Entry 5MMM (electron microscopy, 3.40 A resolution); this record covers chains A and X of the 61 polymer chains in the assembly.

# Chain A
Molecule: 23S ribosomal RNA
From: Spinacia oleracea
Sequence (2810 nucleotides; numbered 1 to 2810; the number before each row is that of its first residue):
     1 UUCAAACGAG GAAAGGCUUA CGGUGGAUAC CUAGGCACCC AGAGACGAGG AAGGGCGUAU
    61 UAAUCGACGA AAUGCUUCGG GGAGUUGAAA AUAAGCAGAG AUCCGGAGAU UCCCGAAUAG
   121 GUCAACCUUU CGAACUUCUG CUGAAUCCAU GGGCAGGCAA GAGACAACCU GGCGAACUGA
   181 AACAUCUUAG UAGCCAGAGG AAAAGAAAGC AAAAGCGAUU CCCGUAGUAG CGGCGAGCGA
   241 AAUGGGAGCA GCCUAAACCG UGAAAACGGG GUUGUGGGAG AGCAAUACAA GCGUCGUGCU
   301 GCUAGGCGAA UCAGUGGAGU GCGGAACCCU AGAUGGUGAA AGUCCAGUAG CCGAAAGCAU
   361 CACUAGCUUA UGCUCUGACC CGAGUAGCAU GGGGCACGUG GAAUCCCGUG UGAAUCAGCA
   421 AGGACCACCU UGCAAGGCUA AAUACUCCUG GGUGACCGAU AGCGAAGUAG UACCGUGAGG
   481 GAAGGGUGAA AAGAACCCCC AUCGGGGAGU GAAAUAGAAC AUGAAACCGU AAGCUCUCAA
   541 GCAGUGGGAG GGGGACCAGA CCCUGACCGC GUGCCUGUUG AAGAAUGAGC CGGCGACUCA
   601 UAGGCAGUGG CUUGGUUAAG GGAACCCACC GGAGCCGUAG CGAAAGCGAG UCUUCAUAGG
   661 GCAAUUGUCA CUGCUUAUGG ACCCGAACCU GGGUGAUCUA UCCAUGACCA GGAUGAAGCU
   721 UGGGUGAAAC UAAGUGGAGG UCCGAACCGA CUGAUGUUGA AGAAUCAGCG GAUGAGUUGU
   781 GGUUAGGGGU GAAAUGCCAC UCGAACCCAG AGCUAGCUGG UUCUCCCCGA AAUGCGUUGA
   841 GGCGCAGCAG UUGACUGGAC AUCUAGGGGU AAAGCACUGU UUCGGUGCGG GCCGCGAGAG
   901 CGGUACCAAA UCGAGGCAAA CUCUGAAUAC UAGAUAUGAC CUCCAAAUAA CAGGGGUCAA
   961 GGUCGGCCAG UGAGACGAUG GGGGAUAAGC UUCAUCGUCG AGAGGGAAAC AGCCCGGAUC
  1021 ACCAGCUAAG GCCCCUAAAU GACCGCUCAG UGAUAAAGGA GGUAGGGGUG CAGAGACAGC
  1081 CAGGAGGUUU GCCUAGAAGC AGCCACCCUU GAAAGAGUGC GUAAUAGCUC ACUGAUCGAG
  1141 CGCUCUUGCG CCGAAGAUGA ACGGGGCUAA GCGGUCUGCC GAAGCUGUGG GAUGUAAAAA
  1201 AACAUCGGUA GGGGAGCGUU CCGUGUUAGG GAGAAACGCG UGCGUGAGCC GCGUUGGACG
  1261 AAGCGGAAGC GAGAAUGUCG GCUUGAGUAA CGCAAACAUU GGUGAGAAUC CAAUGCCCCG
  1321 AAAACCUAAG GGUUCCUCCG CAAGGUUCGU CCACGGAGGG UGAGUCAGGG CCUAAGAUCA
  1381 GGCCGAAAGG CGUAGUCGAU GGACAACAGG UGAAUAUUCC UGUACUACCC CUUGUUGGUC
  1441 CCGAGGGACG GAGGAGGCUA GGUUAGCCGA AAGAUGGUUA UCGGUUCAAG GACGCAAGGU
  1501 GACCCUGUUU UUCAGGGUAA GAAGGGGUAG AGAAAAUGCC UCGAGCCAAU GUUCGAGUAC
  1561 CAGGCGCUAC GGCGCUGAAG UAACCGAUGC CAUACUCCCA GGAAAAGCUC GAACGACCUU
  1621 CAACAAAAGG GUACCUGUAC CCGAAACCGA CACAGGUAGG UAGGUAGAGA AUACCUAGGG
  1681 GCGCGAGACA ACUCUCUCUA AGGAACUCGG CAAAAUAGCC CCGUAACUUC GGGAGAAGGG
  1741 GUGCCCCCUC ACAAAGGGGG UCGAAGUGAC CAGGCCCGGG CGACUGUUUA CCAAAAACAC
  1801 AGGUCUCCGC AAAGUCGUAA GACCAUGUAU GGGGGCUGAC GCCUGCCCAG UGCCGGAAGG
  1861 UCAAGGAAGU UGGUGACCUG AUGACAGGGG AGCCGGCGAC CGAAGCCCCG GUGAACGGCG
  1921 GCCGUAACUA UAACGGUCCU AAGGUAGCGA AAUUCCUUGU CGGGUAAGUU CCGACCCGCA
  1981 CGAAAGGCGU AACGAUCUGG GCACUGUCUC GGAGAGAGGC UCGGUGAAAU AGACAUGUCU
  2041 GUGAAGAUGC GGACUACCUG CACCUGGACA GAAAGACCCU AUGAAGCUUU ACUGUUCCCU
  2101 GGGAUUGGCU UUGGGCUUUU CCUGCGCAGC UUAGGUGGAA GGCGAAGAAG GCCCCCUUCC
  2161 GGGGGGGCCC GAGCCAUCAG UGAGAUACCA CUCUGGAAGA GCUAGAAUUC UAACCUUGUG
  2221 UCAGGACCUA CGGGCCAAGG GACAUUCUCA GGUAGACAGU UUCUAUGGGG CGUAGGCCUC
  2281 CCAAAAGGUA ACGGAGGCGU GCAAAGGUUU CCUCGGGCCG GACGGAGAUU GGCCCUCGAG
  2341 UGCAAAGGCA GAAGGGAGCU UGACUGCAAG ACCCACCCGU CGAGCAGGGA CGAAAGUCGG
  2401 CCUUAGUGAU CCGACGGUGC CGAGUGGAAG GGCCGUCGCU CAACGGAUAA AAGUUACUCU
  2461 AGGGAUAACA GGCUGAUCUU CCCCAAGAGU UCACAUCGAC GGGAAGGUUU GGCACCUCGA
  2521 UGUCGGCUCU UCGCCACCUG GGGCUGUAGU AUGUUCCAAG GGUUGGGCUG UUCGCCCAUU
  2581 AAAGCGGUAC GUGAGCUGGG UUCAGAACGU CGUGAGACAG UUCGGUCCAU AUCCGGUGUG
  2641 GGCGUUAGAG CAUUGAGAGG ACCUUUCCCU AGUACGAGAG GACCGGGAAG GACGCACCUC
  2701 UGGUGUACCA GUUAUCGUGC CCACGGUAAA CGCUGGGUAG CCAAGUGCGG AGCGGAUAAC
  2761 UGCUGAAAGC AUCUAAGUAG UAAGCCCACC CCAAGAUGAG UGCUCUCCUA
Unresolved in the structure: 1, 515, 896-900, 1751-1755
Bound ions: Mg2+ site 1 near A9 (its only coordinating residue here); Mg2+ site 2 near G11 (its only coordinating residue here); Mg2+ site 3 near G15 (its only coordinating residue here); Mg2+ site 4 near U24 (its only coordinating residue here); Mg2+ site 5: C30, G1260; Mg2+ site 6 near A45 (its only coordinating residue here); Mg2+ site 7 near A52 (its only coordinating residue here); Mg2+ site 8 near A71 (its only coordinating residue here); Mg2+ site 9 near U118 (its only coordinating residue here); Mg2+ site 10 near C148 (its only coordinating residue here); Mg2+ site 11: A160, G161; Mg2+ site 12: C177, U2260; 227 more Mg2+ sites not listed

# Chain X
Molecule: plastid ribosomal protein bL27c
From: Spinacia oleracea
Reference sequence: A0A0K9R4I2 (A0A0K9R4I2_SPIOL); numbering as in UniProt (aligned over 1-194)
Chain sequence (194 residues; numbered 1 to 194; the number before each row is that of its first residue):
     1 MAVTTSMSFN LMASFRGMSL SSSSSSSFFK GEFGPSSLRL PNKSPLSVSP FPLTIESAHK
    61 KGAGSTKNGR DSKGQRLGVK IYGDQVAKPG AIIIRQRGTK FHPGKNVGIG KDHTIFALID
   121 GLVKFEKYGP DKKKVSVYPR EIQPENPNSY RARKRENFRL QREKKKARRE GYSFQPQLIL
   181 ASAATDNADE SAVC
Unresolved in the structure: 1-65, 175-194

# How chain A and chain X interact
Pairs across the interface (108; chain A residue first):
  U856(A) with Arg-162(X), base contact
  G857(A) with Arg-155(X), salt bridge to the phosphate; Phe-158(X), stacking on the base; Arg-162(X), hydrogen bond to the base
  G858(A) with Arg-151(X), salt bridge to the phosphate; Lys-154(X), hydrogen bond to the base
  A859(A) with Tyr-150(X), base contact; Lys-154(X), base contact
  A865(A) with Asp-84(X), hydrogen bond to the sugar
  G866(A) with Tyr-82(X), sugar contact; Gly-83(X), hydrogen bond to the sugar; Phe-125(X), sugar contact
  G867(A) with Val-79(X), sugar contact; Tyr-82(X), base contact; Phe-101(X), phosphate contact; Phe-125(X), sugar contact; Lys-133(X), hydrogen bond to the phosphate
  G868(A) with Lys-133(X), salt bridge to the phosphate
  U931(A) with Tyr-82(X), base contact; Gln-85(X), hydrogen bond to the sugar
  A932(A) with Gln-85(X), hydrogen bond to the sugar
  A934(A) with Arg-151(X), salt bridge to the phosphate
  U935(A) with Asn-146(X), phosphate contact; Ser-149(X), phosphate contact
  A936(A) with Ser-149(X), phosphate contact; Tyr-150(X), stacking on the base
  U937(A) with Tyr-150(X), phosphate contact; Arg-153(X), salt bridge to the phosphate
  G938(A) with Tyr-150(X), hydrogen bond to the phosphate; Lys-154(X), salt bridge to the phosphate
  G956(A) with Lys-164(X), salt bridge to the phosphate
  U957(A) with Arg-168(X), salt bridge to the phosphate
  C958(A) with Arg-168(X), salt bridge to the phosphate
  A960(A) with Phe-158(X), base contact
  U1195(A) with Lys-165(X), hydrogen bond to the sugar; Arg-168(X), phosphate contact
  A1196(A) with Arg-168(X), salt bridge to the phosphate; Arg-169(X), salt bridge to the phosphate
  A1197(A) with Tyr-172(X), stacking on the base
  A1198(A) with Tyr-172(X), hydrogen bond to the base; Phe-174(X), base contact
  C2277(A) with Lys-73(X), salt bridge to the phosphate
  C2278(A) with Arg-70(X), base contact; Asp-71(X), base contact; Ser-72(X), phosphate contact; Lys-73(X), phosphate contact; Gln-75(X), hydrogen bond to the phosphate
  U2279(A) with Arg-70(X), base contact; Ser-72(X), hydrogen bond to the phosphate; Gln-75(X), hydrogen bond to the phosphate
  C2280(A) with Arg-70(X), base contact; Asp-71(X), hydrogen bond to the base
  C2281(A) with Asp-71(X), hydrogen bond to the base
  C2282(A) with Asp-71(X), base contact
  A2286(A) with Tyr-82(X), sugar contact
  G2287(A) with Leu-77(X), sugar contact
  G2288(A) with Gly-74(X), phosphate contact; Gln-75(X), phosphate contact; Arg-76(X), sugar contact
  U2289(A) with Lys-73(X), phosphate contact; Gly-74(X), hydrogen bond to the phosphate
  C2292(A) with Lys-67(X), base contact
  G2294(A) with Asn-68(X), hydrogen bond to the phosphate
  A2295(A) with Asn-68(X), hydrogen bond to the phosphate; Arg-70(X), hydrogen bond to the base
  G2296(A) with Thr-66(X), phosphate contact; Arg-70(X), hydrogen bond to the base
  G2297(A) with Arg-70(X), base contact
  G2347(A) with Gly-98(X), base contact; Lys-100(X), sugar contact
  G2348(A) with Thr-99(X), hydrogen bond to the sugar
  C2349(A) with His-102(X), salt bridge to the phosphate; Lys-132(X), salt bridge to the phosphate
  A2350(A) with Lys-132(X), salt bridge to the phosphate
  A2353(A) with Thr-99(X), hydrogen bond to the base
  A2369(A) with Pro-89(X), base contact; Gly-90(X), base contact
  G2370(A) with Lys-88(X), phosphate contact; Pro-89(X), hydrogen bond to the sugar; Gly-90(X), hydrogen bond to the base
  A2371(A) with Lys-88(X), salt bridge to the phosphate; Ala-91(X), sugar contact; Ile-92(X), hydrogen bond to the sugar
  C2372(A) with Lys-80(X), phosphate contact; Arg-95(X), hydrogen bond to the base
  C2373(A) with Arg-76(X), hydrogen bond to the phosphate; Lys-80(X), salt bridge to the phosphate
  C2374(A) with Arg-76(X), salt bridge to the phosphate
  U2380(A) with Arg-95(X), hydrogen bond to the sugar
  C2381(A) with Arg-95(X), hydrogen bond to the sugar; Gly-110(X), phosphate contact; Lys-111(X), salt bridge to the phosphate; Asp-112(X), sugar contact; Thr-114(X), sugar contact; Phe-116(X), sugar contact
  G2382(A) with Gly-110(X), phosphate contact; Lys-111(X), hydrogen bond to the phosphate; Phe-116(X), phosphate contact
  A2383(A) with Phe-116(X), sugar contact; Leu-118(X), sugar contact
  G2400(A) with Lys-111(X), salt bridge to the phosphate
  C2401(A) with Lys-111(X), salt bridge to the phosphate
  C2402(A) with His-113(X), hydrogen bond to the sugar
  U2403(A) with Arg-97(X), hydrogen bond to the sugar; Lys-111(X), sugar contact; Asp-112(X), sugar contact; His-113(X), sugar contact
  U2404(A) with Arg-97(X), hydrogen bond to the sugar
Other interface residues (no listed pair), chain A (60 interface residues in all): A959, A1199
Other interface residues (no listed pair), chain X (55 interface residues in all): Arg-159

# Summary
The interface between chain A and chain X involves 60 residues on one side and 55 on the other; the contacts
include 33 hydrogen bonds, 21 salt bridges and 3 aromatic stacking contacts. Polar contacts include
G857(A)/Arg-162(X), G858(A)/Lys-154(X) and A1198(A)/Tyr-172(X).
Chain A is 23S ribosomal RNA and chain X is plastid ribosomal protein bL27c, both from Spinacia oleracea; the
structure, Structure of the 70S chloroplast ribosome, was determined by electron microscopy (same publication
as 5MMI and 5MMJ).
